3GN8 - chains A and C; structure by X-ray diffraction, 2.50 A resolution.

# Chain A
Name: Glucocorticoid receptor 2
From: Homo sapiens
Chain sequence (249 residues; numbered -2 to 246; the number before each row is that of its first residue; numbers below 1 keep their minus sign (Ala-2 is residue -2)):
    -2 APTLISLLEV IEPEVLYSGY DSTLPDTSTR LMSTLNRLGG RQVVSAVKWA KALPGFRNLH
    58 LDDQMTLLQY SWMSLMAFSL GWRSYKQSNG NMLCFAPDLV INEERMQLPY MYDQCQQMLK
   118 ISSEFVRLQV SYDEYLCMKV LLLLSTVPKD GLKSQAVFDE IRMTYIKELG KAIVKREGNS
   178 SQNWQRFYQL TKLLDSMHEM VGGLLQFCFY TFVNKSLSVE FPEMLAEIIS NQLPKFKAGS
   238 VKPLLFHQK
Small-molecule neighbours: dexamethasone (DEX): Met29, Leu32, Asn33, Leu35, Gly36, Gln39, Trp69, Met70, Met73, Ala74, Leu77, Arg80, Phe92, Gln111, Met115, Leu201, Phe204, Cys205, Thr208, Val216, Phe218, Leu222
What the authors report for this chain:
  - binding site for dexamethasone: Gln111 (proposed by the authors, not directly observed)

# Chain C
Name: Nuclear receptor coactivator 2
Notes: fragment: sequence database residues 734-754
UniProtKB: Q15596 (NCOA2_HUMAN); residue numbers follow UniProt; this construct covers 734-754
Chain sequence (21 residues; row label = number of the first residue in the row):
   734 PVSPKKKENA LLRYLLDKDD T
Not modelled in the structure: 734-741, 753-754

# Chain A / chain C interface
Residue-residue contacts - 20 pairs, chain A then chain C:
  Val44(A) - Leu748(C)  hydrophobic
  Val44(A) - Leu749(C)  hydrophobic
  Lys48(A) - Leu748(C)  hydrogen bond (side chain-backbone)
  Lys48(A) - Leu749(C)
  Lys48(A) - Lys751(C)  hydrogen bond (side chain-backbone)
  Lys48(A) - Asp752(C)
  Arg54(A) - Leu749(C)  hydrogen bond (side chain-backbone)
  Leu58(A) - Asp750(C)
  Gln61(A) - Leu749(C)
  Met62(A) - Leu745(C)  hydrophobic
  Gln66(A) - Asn742(C)
  Gln66(A) - Leu745(C)
  Glu220(A) - Leu744(C)
  Met221(A) - Leu744(C)  hydrophobic
  Met221(A) - Leu748(C)  hydrophobic
  Glu224(A) - Asn742(C)
  Glu224(A) - Ala743(C)
  Glu224(A) - Leu744(C)  hydrogen bond (side chain-backbone)
  Glu224(A) - Leu745(C)  hydrogen bond (side chain-backbone)
  Asn228(A) - Asn742(C)  hydrogen bond
Also at the interface, not in a pair above, chain A (14 interface residues in all): Val41, Phe53, Leu65

# Summary
14 residues of chain A and 9 residues of chain C are in contact; the contacts include 6 hydrogen bonds. Among
the polar pairs are Lys48(A)-Leu748(C), Lys48(A)-Lys751(C) and Arg54(A)-Leu749(C). Ligands of chain A:
dexamethasone. The paper reports a binding site for dexamethasone at Gln111(A).
Here chain A is Glucocorticoid receptor 2 (Homo sapiens) and chain C is Nuclear receptor coactivator 2. Entry
3GN8 (X-ray Crystal Structure of AncGR2 in Complex with Dexamethasone) was determined by X-ray diffraction.
